PDB entry 2TGP | X-ray diffraction, 1.90 A resolution | chains Z and I

Chain Z:
Name: Trypsinogen
From: Bos taurus
UniProt: P00760 (TRY1_BOVIN); the construct lacks a stretch of the UniProt sequence and is renumbered around it, so the offset changes along the chain: 10-34 = UniProt 15-39; 37-67 = UniProt 40-70; 69-125 = UniProt 71-127; 127-130 = UniProt 128-131; 5 more segments
Chain sequence (229 residues; each row starts with the number of its first residue; note: 10 numbers in that range are skipped by the numbering (no residue carries them; nothing is unmodelled there)):
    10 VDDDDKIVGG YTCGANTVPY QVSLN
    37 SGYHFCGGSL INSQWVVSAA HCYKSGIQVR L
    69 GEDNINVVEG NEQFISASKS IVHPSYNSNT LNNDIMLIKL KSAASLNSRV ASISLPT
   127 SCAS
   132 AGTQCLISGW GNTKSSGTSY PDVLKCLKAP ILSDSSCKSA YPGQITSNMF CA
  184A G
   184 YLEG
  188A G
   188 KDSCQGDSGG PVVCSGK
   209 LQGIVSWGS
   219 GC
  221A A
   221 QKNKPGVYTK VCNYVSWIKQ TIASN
Not modelled in the structure: 10-15
Cystine bridges: Cys22-Cys157, Cys42-Cys58, Cys128-Cys232, Cys136-Cys201, Cys168-Cys182, Cys191-Cys220
Metal / ion sites: Ca2+: Glu70, Asn72, Val75, Glu80

Chain I:
Name: Trypsin inhibitor
From: Bos taurus
UniProt: P00974 (BPT1_BOVIN); residues 1-58 here correspond to UniProt positions 36-93 (UniProt number = residue number + 35)
Chain sequence (58 residues; each row starts with the number of its first residue):
     1 RPDFCLEPPY TGPCKARIIR YFYNAKAGLC QTFVYGGCRA KRNNFKSAED CMRTCGGA
Cystine bridges: Cys5-Cys55, Cys14-Cys38, Cys30-Cys51
Swiss-Prot annotation at these positions:
  - site: Lys15, Ala16 (Reactive bond for trypsin)

Chain Z / chain I interface:
Contacting residue pairs - 35 pairs, chain Z then chain I:
  Tyr39(Z) - Arg17(I)
  Tyr39(Z) - Ile19(I)  hydrogen bond (side chain-backbone)
  His40(Z) - Arg17(I)  hydrogen bond (backbone-side chain)
  Phe41(Z) - Ala16(I)
  Phe41(Z) - Arg17(I)  hydrogen bond (backbone-backbone)
  Cys42(Z) - Ala16(I)  hydrophobic
  His57(Z) - Cys14(I)
  His57(Z) - Lys15(I)
  His57(Z) - Gly36(I)
  His57(Z) - Gly37(I)
  Asn97(Z) - Arg39(I)  hydrogen bond (backbone-side chain)
  Leu99(Z) - Cys14(I)  hydrophobic
  Leu99(Z) - Cys38(I)  hydrophobic
  Tyr151(Z) - Arg17(I)
  Tyr151(Z) - Val34(I)
  Asp189(Z) - Lys15(I)  salt bridge
  Ser190(Z) - Lys15(I)  hydrogen bond (backbone-side chain)
  Cys191(Z) - Lys15(I)
  Gln192(Z) - Gly12(I)
  Gln192(Z) - Cys14(I)  hydrogen bond (side chain-backbone)
  Gln192(Z) - Lys15(I)
  Gln192(Z) - Ala16(I)
  Gly193(Z) - Lys15(I)  hydrogen bond (backbone-backbone)
  Gly193(Z) - Ala16(I)
  Gly193(Z) - Arg17(I)
  Asp194(Z) - Lys15(I)  hydrogen bond (backbone-backbone)
  Ser195(Z) - Lys15(I)  hydrogen bond (backbone-backbone)
  Ser195(Z) - Ala16(I)  hydrogen bond (side chain-backbone)
  Ser214(Z) - Cys14(I)
  Ser214(Z) - Lys15(I)
  Trp215(Z) - Pro13(I)
  Trp215(Z) - Lys15(I)
  Gly216(Z) - Pro13(I)  hydrogen bond (backbone-backbone)
  Gly216(Z) - Lys15(I)
  Gly226(Z) - Lys15(I)
Also at the interface, not in a pair above, chain Z (24 interface residues in all): Lys60, Ser96, Thr98, Val213, Gly219
Also at the interface, not in a pair above, chain I (14 interface residues in all): Thr11, Ile18

Overview:
24 residues of chain Z face 14 of chain I across their interface; the contacts include 11 hydrogen bonds and 1
salt bridge. Polar pairs include Asp189(Z)-Lys15(I), Tyr39(Z)-Ile19(I) and His40(Z)-Arg17(I). Glu70(Z),
Asn72(Z), Val75(Z) and Glu80(Z) form the Ca2+ site.
Chain Z is Trypsinogen and chain I is Trypsin inhibitor, both from Bos taurus; the structure, The geometry of
the reactive site and of the peptide groups in trypsin, trypsinogen and its ..., was determined by X-ray
diffraction.
